5CNS - chains B and H of the 8 polymer chains in the assembly; structure by X-ray diffraction, 2.98 A resolution.

# Chain B
Molecule: Ribonucleoside-diphosphate reductase 1 subunit alpha
Source organism: Escherichia coli (strain K12)
Notes: EC 1.17.4.1
Reference sequence: P00452 (RIR1_ECOLI); residues 1-761 here = UniProt positions 1-761
Chain sequence (761 residues; numbered 1 to 761; the number before each row is that of its first residue):
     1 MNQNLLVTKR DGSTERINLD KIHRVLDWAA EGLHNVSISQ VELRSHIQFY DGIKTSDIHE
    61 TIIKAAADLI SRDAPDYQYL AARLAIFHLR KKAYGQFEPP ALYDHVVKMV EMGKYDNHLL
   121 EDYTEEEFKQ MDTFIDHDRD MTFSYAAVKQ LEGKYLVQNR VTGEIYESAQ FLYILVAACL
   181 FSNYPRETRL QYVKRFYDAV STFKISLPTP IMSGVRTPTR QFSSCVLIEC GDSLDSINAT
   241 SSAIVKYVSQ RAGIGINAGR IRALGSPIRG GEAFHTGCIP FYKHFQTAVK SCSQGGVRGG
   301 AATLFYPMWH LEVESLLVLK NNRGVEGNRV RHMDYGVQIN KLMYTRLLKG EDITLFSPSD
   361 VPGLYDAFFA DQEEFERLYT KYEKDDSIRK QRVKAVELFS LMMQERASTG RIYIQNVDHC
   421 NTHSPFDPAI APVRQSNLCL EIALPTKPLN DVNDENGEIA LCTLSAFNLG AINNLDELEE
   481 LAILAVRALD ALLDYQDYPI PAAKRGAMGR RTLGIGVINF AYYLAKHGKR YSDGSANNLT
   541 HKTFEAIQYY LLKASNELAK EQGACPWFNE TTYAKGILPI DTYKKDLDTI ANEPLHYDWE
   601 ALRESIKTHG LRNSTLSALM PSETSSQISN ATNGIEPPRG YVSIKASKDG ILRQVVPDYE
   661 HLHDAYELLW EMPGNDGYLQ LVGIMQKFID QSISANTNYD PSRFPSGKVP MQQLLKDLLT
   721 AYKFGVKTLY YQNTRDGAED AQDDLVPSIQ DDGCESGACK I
Not modelled in the structure: 1-3, 738-761
UniProt features mapped onto this chain:
  - active site: Asn437 (Proton acceptor), Cys439 (Cysteine radical intermediate), Glu441 (Proton acceptor)
  - binding site (ATP): Lys9, Glu15 to Lys21, Thr55, Lys91
  - binding site (GDP): Thr209, Asn437, Glu441, Glu623 to Ser625
  - binding site (dTTP): Asp232 to Leu234, Arg262, Arg269
  - site: Cys225 (Important for hydrogen atom transfer), Cys462 (Important for hydrogen atom transfer), Tyr730 (Important for electron transfer), Tyr731 (Important for electron transfer), Cys754 (Interacts with thioredoxin/glutaredoxin), Cys759 (Interacts with thioredoxin/glutaredoxin)
  - modified residue: Lys283 (N6-acetyllysine)
  - natural variant: Met1 to Asn2 (deletion: In 15% of the chains), Met1 (deletion: In 30% of the chains)
  - mutagenesis: Glu441 (E441A/Q: Loss of activity; E441D: Decrease in activity), Tyr730 (Y730F: Loss of activity), Tyr731 (Y731F: Loss of activity)
Residues lining bound ligands:
  - CDP (cytidine-5'-diphosphate): Tyr155, Pro208, Thr209, Ser224, Cys225, Ala252, Gly253, Gln294, Arg298, Asn437, Leu438, Cys439, Glu441, Leu464, Met620, Pro621, Ser622, Glu623, Thr624, Ser625
  - 2'-deoxyadenosine-5'-diphosphate (DAT): Val7, Lys9, Arg10, Glu15, Arg16, Ile17, Asn18, Lys21, Ile22, Val25, Thr55, Ile58, His59, Ile62, Phe87, Lys91
  - 2'-deoxyadenosine 5'-triphosphate (DTP), molecule 1: Asp232, Ser233, Leu234, Asp235, Ile237, Ile261, Arg262, Ile268, Arg269, Phe274, His275, Thr276, Phe281
  - 2'-deoxyadenosine 5'-triphosphate (DTP), molecule 2: Ser249, Ser291, Cys292, Ser293, Gly295
Reported in the primary citation:
  - binding site for CDP: Thr209, Ser224, Cys225, Gln294, Arg298, Asn437, Glu441, Ser622, Ser625
  - catalytic residues: Cys225, Glu441 (citing earlier work)
  - catalytic residues: Cys439
  - binding site for 2'-deoxyadenosine 5'-triphosphate: Asp232, Leu234, Arg262, Arg269, His275, Cys292, Ser293
  - specificity-determining residues: Gln294
  - mutagenesis - Q294A, R298A: decreased catalytic activity on CDP
  - mutagenesis - Q294A: unchanged catalytic activity on ADP/dGTP
  - mutagenesis - Q294A: increased catalytic activity on GDP/TTP

# Chain H
Molecule: Ribonucleoside-diphosphate reductase 1 subunit beta
Source organism: Escherichia coli (strain K12)
Notes: EC 1.17.4.1
Reference sequence: P69924 (RIR2_ECOLI); residues 1-375 here correspond to UniProt positions 2-376 (UniProt number = residue number + 1)
Chain sequence (375 residues; numbered 1 to 375; the number before each row is that of its first residue):
     1 AYTTFSQTKN DQLKEPMFFG QPVNVARYDQ QKYDIFEKLI EKQLSFFWRP EEVDVSRDRI
    61 DYQALPEHEK HIFISNLKYQ TLLDSIQGRS PNVALLPLIS IPELETWVET WAFSETIHSR
   121 SYTHIIRNIV NDPSVVFDDI VTNEQIQKRA EGISSYYDEL IEMTSYWHLL GEGTHTVNGK
   181 TVTVSLRELK KKLYLCLMSV NALEAIRFYV SFACSFAFAE RELMEGNAKI IRLIARDEAL
   241 HLTGTQHMLN LLRSGADDPE MAEIAEECKQ ECYDLFVQAA QQEKDWADYL FRDGSMIGLN
   301 KDILCQYVEY ITNIRMQAVG LDLPFQTRSN PIPWINTWLV SDNVQVAPQE VEVSSYLVGQ
   361 IDSEVDTDDL SNFQL
Not modelled in the structure: 341-360
Ion coordination: mu-oxo-diiron Fe: Asp84, Glu115, His118, Glu204, Glu238, His241
Residues lining bound ligands: mu-oxo-diiron (FEO): Asp84, Trp111, Glu115, His118, Glu204, Phe208, Ile234, Glu238, His241

# Interface between chain B and chain H
Contacting residue pairs (61):
  Leu19(B) - Ser295(H)
  Leu19(B) - Met296(H)  hydrophobic
  Leu19(B) - Ile297(H)
  His23(B) - Ser295(H)  hydrogen bond
  His23(B) - Met296(H)
  His23(B) - Asn300(H)  hydrogen bond
  Asn35(B) - Ser329(H)  hydrogen bond (backbone-side chain)
  Ser37(B) - Pro331(H)  hydrogen bond (side chain-backbone)
  Ser37(B) - Pro333(H)
  Ser39(B) - Gly298(H)  hydrogen bond (side chain-backbone)
  Ser39(B) - Ile303(H)
  Ser39(B) - Ile332(H)
  Ser39(B) - Trp334(H)  hydrogen bond
  Gln40(B) - Trp334(H)
  Glu42(B) - Ile297(H)
  Glu42(B) - Gly298(H)  hydrogen bond (side chain-backbone)
  Leu43(B) - Glu220(H)
  Leu43(B) - Arg221(H)
  Leu43(B) - Ile297(H)
  Leu43(B) - Gly298(H)
  Leu43(B) - Trp334(H)
  Arg44(B) - Glu220(H)  salt bridge
  Phe49(B) - Ile297(H)  hydrophobic
  Lys341(B) - Leu375(H)
  Tyr344(B) - Leu375(H)  hydrophobic
  Thr345(B) - Leu375(H)
  Leu347(B) - Thr367(H)
  Leu348(B) - Thr367(H)
  Leu348(B) - Leu370(H)
  Leu348(B) - Ser371(H)
  Leu348(B) - Phe373(H)
  Leu348(B) - Leu375(H)  hydrophobic
  Lys349(B) - Thr367(H)
  Gly350(B) - Thr367(H)
  Val396(B) - Val365(H)  hydrophobic
  Val396(B) - Thr367(H)
  Ser400(B) - Val365(H)
  Ala407(B) - Ile361(H)  hydrophobic
  Lys584(B) - Leu375(H)  hydrogen bond (side chain-backbone)
  Asp586(B) - Leu375(H)
  Lys708(B) - Ile361(H)
  Lys708(B) - Asp362(H)
  Val709(B) - Ile361(H)
  Val709(B) - Asp362(H)  hydrogen bond (backbone-backbone)
  Pro710(B) - Asp362(H)
  Met711(B) - Asp362(H)  hydrogen bond (backbone-backbone)
  Met711(B) - Val365(H)  hydrophobic
  Gln712(B) - Glu364(H)
  Gln712(B) - Val365(H)
  Gln712(B) - Asp366(H)  hydrogen bond (side chain-backbone)
  Gln712(B) - Asp369(H)  hydrogen bond
  Gln712(B) - Leu370(H)
  Leu715(B) - Val365(H)  hydrophobic
  Leu715(B) - Leu370(H)  hydrophobic
  Leu719(B) - Phe373(H)
  Leu719(B) - Leu375(H)  hydrophobic
  Thr720(B) - Phe373(H)
  Tyr722(B) - Leu375(H)  hydrophobic
  Lys723(B) - Phe373(H)
  Lys723(B) - Gln374(H)  hydrogen bond (side chain-backbone)
  Lys723(B) - Leu375(H)
Also at the interface, not in a pair above, chain B (37 interface residues in all): His34, Val36, Ile38, His46, Lys716
Also at the interface, not in a pair above, chain H (29 interface residues in all): Ala217, Glu222, Leu299, Ser363

# Overview
Chain B and chain H form an interface of 37 and 29 residues respectively; the contacts include 13 hydrogen
bonds and 1 salt bridge. Among the polar pairs are Arg44(B)-Glu220(H), His23(B)-Ser295(H) and
His23(B)-Asn300(H). The paper reports catalytic residues Cys225(B), Glu441(B) and Cys439(B); Q294A and R298A
of chain B reduce catalytic activity on CDP.
Chain B is Ribonucleoside-diphosphate reductase 1 subunit alpha and chain H is Ribonucleoside-diphosphate
reductase 1 subunit beta, both from Escherichia coli (strain K12); the structure, Crystal structure of the
dATP inhibited E. coli class Ia ribonucleotide reductase complex bound to CDP ..., was determined by X-ray
diffraction, deposited together with 5CNT, 5CNU and 5CNV.
